PDB entry 9DGZ | electron microscopy, 2.06 A resolution | chains A and F of the 6 polymer chains in the assembly

[Chain A (and F)]
Protein: UDP-glucose 6-dehydrogenase
Organism: Homo sapiens
Notes: EC 1.1.1.22; chain F of this document is another copy of the same molecule, construct and numbering; everything in this record applies to it too
UniProtKB: O60701 (UGDH_HUMAN); residues 1-494 here = UniProt positions 1-494
Amino-acid sequence (494 residues; row label = number of the first residue in the row):
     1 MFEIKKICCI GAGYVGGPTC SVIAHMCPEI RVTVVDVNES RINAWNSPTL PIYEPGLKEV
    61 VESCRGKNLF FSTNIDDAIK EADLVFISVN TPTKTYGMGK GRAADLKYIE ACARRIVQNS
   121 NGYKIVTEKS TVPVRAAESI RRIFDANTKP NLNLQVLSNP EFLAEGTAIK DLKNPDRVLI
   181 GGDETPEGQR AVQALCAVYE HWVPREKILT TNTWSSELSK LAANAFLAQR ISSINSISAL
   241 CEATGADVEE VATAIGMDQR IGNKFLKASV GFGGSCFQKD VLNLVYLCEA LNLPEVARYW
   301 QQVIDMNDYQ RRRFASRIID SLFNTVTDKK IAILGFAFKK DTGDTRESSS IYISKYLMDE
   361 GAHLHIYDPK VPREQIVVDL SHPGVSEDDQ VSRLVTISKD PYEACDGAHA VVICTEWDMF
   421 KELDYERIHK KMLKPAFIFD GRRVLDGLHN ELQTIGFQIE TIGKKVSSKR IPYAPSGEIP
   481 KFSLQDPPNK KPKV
Disordered / not traced: 1, 383-389, 467-494 (chain F: 1, 383-388, 468-494)

[How chain A and chain F interact]
Residue-residue contacts (133; chain A residue first):
  V134(A) with T244(F)
  R135(A) with T244(F), hydrogen bond (side chain-backbone)
  D176(A) with M257(F); D258(F); Q259(F), hydrogen bond (side chain-backbone)
  R177(A) with A254(F), hydrogen bond (side chain-backbone); M257(F); D258(F), salt bridge
  L209(A) with T253(F); A254(F)
  T211(A) with E250(F)
  N212(A) with G245(F); D247(F); E250(F), hydrogen bond
  W214(A) with T244(F); G245(F); A246(F)
  S215(A) with A246(F); D247(F), hydrogen bond (side chain-backbone); E250(F), hydrogen bond; V251(F)
  L218(A) with I237(F), hydrophobic; L240(F), hydrophobic; C241(F), hydrophobic; A246(F), hydrophobic
  S219(A) with V251(F); A254(F)
  A222(A) with I255(F), hydrophobic
  A223(A) with I261(F)
  F226(A) with S233(F); I234(F); I237(F), hydrophobic; I255(F), hydrophobic; I261(F), hydrophobic; L266(F), hydrophobic
  L227(A) with R260(F); I261(F), hydrophobic
  Q229(A) with Q229(F); S233(F), hydrogen bond; Y299(F), hydrogen bond (backbone-side chain)
  R230(A) with R230(F); R260(F)
  S232(A) with Y299(F)
  S233(A) with F226(F); Q229(F), hydrogen bond; Y299(F), hydrogen bond; W300(F)
  I234(A) with F226(F)
  S236(A) with V296(F); Y299(F); W300(F), hydrogen bond
  I237(A) with L218(F), hydrophobic; F226(F), hydrophobic; W300(F)
  A239(A) with L293(F); V296(F), hydrophobic
  L240(A) with L218(F), hydrophobic; L284(F), hydrophobic; L287(F), hydrophobic; C288(F), hydrophobic; L291(F), hydrophobic; L293(F), hydrophobic
  C241(A) with L218(F), hydrophobic
  A243(A) with L293(F), hydrophobic
  T244(A) with V134(F); R135(F), hydrogen bond (backbone-side chain); W214(F); L291(F)
  G245(A) with N212(F); W214(F)
  A246(A) with W214(F); S215(F); L218(F), hydrophobic
  D247(A) with N212(F); S215(F), hydrogen bond (backbone-side chain)
  E250(A) with T211(F); N212(F), hydrogen bond; S215(F), hydrogen bond
  V251(A) with S215(F); S219(F)
  T253(A) with L209(F)
  A254(A) with R177(F), hydrogen bond (backbone-side chain); L209(F); S219(F)
  I255(A) with A222(F), hydrophobic; F226(F), hydrophobic
  M257(A) with D176(F); R177(F)
  D258(A) with D176(F); R177(F), salt bridge
  Q259(A) with D176(F), hydrogen bond (backbone-side chain)
  R260(A) with L227(F); R230(F); K264(F); F265(F)
  I261(A) with A223(F); F226(F), hydrophobic; L227(F), hydrophobic
  K264(A) with R260(F)
  F265(A) with R260(F)
  L266(A) with F226(F), hydrophobic
  L284(A) with L240(F), hydrophobic
  L287(A) with L240(F), hydrophobic
  C288(A) with L240(F), hydrophobic
  L291(A) with L240(F), hydrophobic; T244(F)
  L293(A) with A239(F); L240(F), hydrophobic; A243(F), hydrophobic; Y309(F)
  E295(A) with M306(F); Y309(F)
  V296(A) with S236(F); A239(F), hydrophobic; M306(F), hydrophobic
  R298(A) with Q302(F)
  Y299(A) with Q229(F), hydrogen bond (side chain-backbone); S232(F); S233(F), hydrogen bond; S236(F); Q302(F); M306(F), hydrophobic
  W300(A) with S233(F); S236(F), hydrogen bond; I237(F)
  Q302(A) with R298(F); Y299(F); Q302(F)
  M306(A) with E295(F); V296(F), hydrophobic; Y299(F), hydrophobic
  Y309(A) with L293(F); E295(F)
Also at the interface, not in a pair above, chain A (61 interface residues in all): L179, E206, K207, T210, V303
Also at the interface, not in a pair above, chain F (61 interface residues in all): L179, E206, K207, T210, V303

[Overview]
Chain A and chain F each contribute 61 residues to their interface; the contacts include 20 hydrogen bonds and
2 salt bridges. Polar contacts include R177(A)-D258(F), R135(A)-T244(F) and D176(A)-Q259(F).
Chain A and chain F are both UDP-glucose 6-dehydrogenase (Homo sapiens); the structure, The Cryo-EM structure
of recombinantly expressed apo hUGDH, was determined by electron microscopy together with 9DH0 from the same
study.
